PDB entry 9G0B | electron microscopy, 3.20 A resolution | chains A and C of the 4 polymer chains in the assembly

[Chain A]
Molecule: Capsid protein VP1
Source organism: rhinovirus A2
UniProt: P04936 (POLG_HRV2); residues -2 to 280 here correspond to UniProt positions 568-850 (UniProt number = residue number + 570)
Amino-acid sequence (283 residues; each row starts with the number of its first residue; numbers below 1 keep their minus sign (Asn-2 is residue -2)):
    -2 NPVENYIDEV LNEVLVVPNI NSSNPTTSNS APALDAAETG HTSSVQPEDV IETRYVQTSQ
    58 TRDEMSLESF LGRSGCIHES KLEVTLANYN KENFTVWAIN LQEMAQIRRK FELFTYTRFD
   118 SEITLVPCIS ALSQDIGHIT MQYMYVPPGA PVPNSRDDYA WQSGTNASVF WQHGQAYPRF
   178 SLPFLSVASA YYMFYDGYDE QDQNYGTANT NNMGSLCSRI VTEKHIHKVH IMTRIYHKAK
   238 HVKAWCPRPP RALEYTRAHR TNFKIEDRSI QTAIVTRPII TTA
Disordered / not traced: -2 to 0

[Chain C]
Molecule: Capsid protein VP3
Source organism: rhinovirus A2
UniProt: P04936 (POLG_HRV2); residues 1-237 here correspond to UniProt positions 331-567 (UniProt number = residue number + 330)
Amino-acid sequence (237 residues; each row starts with the number of its first residue):
     1 GLPVFITPGS GQFLTTDDFQ SPCALPWYHP TKEISIPGEV KNLVEICQVD SLVPINNTDT
    61 YINSENMYSV VLQSSINAPD KIFSIRTDVA SQPLATTLIG EISSYFTHWT GSLRFSFMFC
   121 GTANTTVKLL LAYTPPGIAE PTTRKDAMLG THVIWDVGLQ STISMVVPWI SASHYRNTSP
   181 GRSTSGYITC WYQTRLVIPP QTPPTARLLC FVSGCKDFCL RMARDTNLHL QSGAIAQ

[Interface between chain A and chain C]
Contacting residue pairs (117; chain A residue first):
  Val14(A) - Lys216(C)
  Asn16(A) - Lys216(C)
  Ala30(A) - Ile163(C)
  Ala30(A) - Ser164(C)  hydrogen bond (backbone-side chain)
  Leu31(A) - Thr162(C)
  Leu31(A) - Ile163(C)  hydrophobic
  Asp32(A) - Gln160(C)
  Asp32(A) - Thr162(C)  hydrogen bond (backbone-backbone)
  Ala33(A) - Thr162(C)
  Ala34(A) - Thr162(C)  hydrogen bond (backbone-side chain)
  Glu35(A) - Met118(C)
  Glu35(A) - Ser161(C)  hydrogen bond
  Thr39(A) - Asp50(C)  hydrogen bond
  Ser40(A) - Arg114(C)
  Ser40(A) - Ser164(C)
  Val42(A) - Arg114(C)  hydrogen bond (backbone-side chain)
  Val42(A) - Ser164(C)
  Gln43(A) - Lys216(C)
  Glu45(A) - Lys216(C)  salt bridge
  Val47(A) - Val166(C)  hydrophobic
  Gln57(A) - Tyr175(C)
  Gln57(A) - Asp217(C)
  Thr58(A) - Cys219(C)
  Arg59(A) - Asn42(C)  hydrogen bond (backbone-side chain)
  Arg59(A) - Val44(C)
  Arg59(A) - Lys216(C)
  Arg59(A) - Phe218(C)  hydrogen bond (side chain-backbone)
  Glu61(A) - Arg221(C)
  Glu61(A) - Met222(C)  hydrogen bond (side chain-backbone)
  Glu61(A) - Ala223(C)  hydrogen bond (side chain-backbone)
  Met62(A) - Asn42(C)
  Met62(A) - Leu43(C)  hydrogen bond (backbone-backbone)
  Met62(A) - Phe106(C)  hydrophobic
  Met62(A) - Cys219(C)  hydrophobic
  Met62(A) - Leu220(C)  hydrophobic
  Ser63(A) - Asn42(C)
  Leu64(A) - Val40(C)
  Leu64(A) - Lys41(C)
  Phe67(A) - Leu43(C)  hydrophobic
  Ser71(A) - Thr15(C)  hydrogen bond (side chain-backbone)
  Glu100(A) - Ile235(C)
  Glu100(A) - Gln237(C)  hydrogen bond
  Ala102(A) - Gln231(C)  hydrogen bond (backbone-side chain)
  Gln103(A) - Asp225(C)
  Arg106(A) - Glu101(C)  salt bridge
  Arg106(A) - Tyr105(C)  hydrogen bond
  Arg106(A) - His229(C)
  Arg115(A) - Thr31(C)  hydrogen bond (side chain-backbone)
  Arg115(A) - Lys32(C)
  Glu119(A) - Phe19(C)
  Glu119(A) - Ser21(C)
  Tyr174(A) - Gly11(C)
  Tyr174(A) - Phe13(C)  hydrophobic
  Arg176(A) - Phe13(C)
  Arg176(A) - Asp17(C)  salt bridge
  Arg176(A) - Ser21(C)
  Phe177(A) - Ser21(C)
  Phe177(A) - Pro22(C)
  Ser178(A) - Ser21(C)  hydrogen bond
  Ser178(A) - Pro22(C)  hydrogen bond (backbone-backbone)
  Ser178(A) - Cys23(C)
  Ser178(A) - Ala24(C)  hydrogen bond (backbone-backbone)
  Pro180(A) - Tyr28(C)  hydrophobic
  Phe181(A) - Tyr28(C)
  Phe181(A) - Pro30(C)
  Leu182(A) - Tyr28(C)
  Ser183(A) - Thr31(C)  hydrogen bond (backbone-side chain)
  Val184(A) - Thr31(C)
  Ala185(A) - Thr31(C)
  Ser186(A) - Lys32(C)  hydrogen bond (side chain-backbone)
  Lys235(A) - Asp17(C)  hydrogen bond (side chain-backbone)
  Lys235(A) - Asp18(C)  salt bridge
  Lys240(A) - Glu33(C)  salt bridge
  Lys240(A) - Glu39(C)
  Ala241(A) - Glu39(C)
  Ala241(A) - Val40(C)  hydrogen bond (backbone-backbone)
  Trp242(A) - Ile36(C)  hydrogen bond (side chain-backbone)
  Trp242(A) - Pro37(C)
  Trp242(A) - Gly38(C)
  Trp242(A) - Glu39(C)
  Cys243(A) - Pro37(C)
  Cys243(A) - Gly38(C)  hydrogen bond (backbone-backbone)
  Pro244(A) - Val40(C)
  Arg248(A) - His229(C)
  Leu250(A) - His229(C)  hydrogen bond (backbone-side chain)
  Glu251(A) - Leu230(C)
  Glu251(A) - Ser232(C)  hydrogen bond
  Tyr252(A) - Ile235(C)  hydrophobic
  Thr253(A) - Ile235(C)
  Thr253(A) - Ala236(C)  hydrogen bond (backbone-backbone)
  Arg254(A) - Ile235(C)
  Arg254(A) - Ala236(C)
  Arg254(A) - Gln237(C)  hydrogen bond (side chain-backbone)
  Ala255(A) - Ala236(C)  hydrogen bond (backbone-backbone)
  Ala270(A) - Gln92(C)  hydrogen bond (backbone-side chain)
  Val272(A) - Asn57(C)
  Val272(A) - Gln92(C)
  Thr273(A) - Asn57(C)
  Thr273(A) - Asp59(C)
  Thr273(A) - Ile62(C)
  Arg274(A) - Ile55(C)  hydrogen bond (side chain-backbone)
  Arg274(A) - Asn57(C)  hydrogen bond
  Arg274(A) - Thr58(C)
  Arg274(A) - Asp59(C)
  Arg274(A) - Ser84(C)  hydrogen bond (side chain-backbone)
  Ile277(A) - Asn56(C)
  Ile277(A) - Thr58(C)
  Ile277(A) - Ile82(C)
  Ile277(A) - Phe83(C)
  Ile277(A) - Ser84(C)  hydrogen bond (backbone-backbone)
  Thr278(A) - Lys81(C)  hydrogen bond (backbone-side chain)
  Thr278(A) - Ile82(C)
  Thr278(A) - Ser84(C)  hydrogen bond (backbone-side chain)
  Thr279(A) - Ser84(C)
  Ala280(A) - Ser84(C)
  Ala280(A) - Glu140(C)
  Ala280(A) - Tyr187(C)  hydrophobic
Also at the interface, not in a pair above, chain A (81 interface residues in all): Leu12, Pro15, Ile17, Ser41, Pro44, Arg70, Gln99, Met101, Arg105, Lys107, Leu110, Phe111, Thr121, Val123, Ala164, Leu179, Tyr233, Pro247, Ile267, Ile271
Also at the interface, not in a pair above, chain C (88 interface residues in all): Gln12, Thr16, Leu25, Ile34, Ile46, Gln48, Val49, Pro54, Asn63, Met67, Val70, Ile85, Arg86, Thr96, Leu98, Ile102, Thr110, Ser112, Trp155, Ser213, Cys215, Leu228

[Overview]
81 residues of chain A face 88 of chain C across their interface, with 37 hydrogen bonds and 5 salt bridges.
Polar contacts include Glu45(A)-Lys216(C), Arg106(A)-Glu101(C) and Arg176(A)-Asp17(C).
Chain A is Capsid protein VP1 and chain C is Capsid protein VP3, both from rhinovirus A2; the structure,
Rhinovirus A2 uncoating intermediate revealing the natural pocket factor (pH 5.8 and 4 degrees Celsius), was
determined by electron microscopy.
